Entry 3O8L (X-ray diffraction, 3.20 A resolution); this record covers chain A.

[Chain A]
Protein: 6-phosphofructokinase, muscle type
From: Oryctolagus cuniculus
Notes: EC 2.7.1.11
Reference sequence: P00511 (K6PF_RABIT); residue numbers follow UniProt; this construct covers 1-762
Sequence (762 residues; each row starts with the number of its first residue):
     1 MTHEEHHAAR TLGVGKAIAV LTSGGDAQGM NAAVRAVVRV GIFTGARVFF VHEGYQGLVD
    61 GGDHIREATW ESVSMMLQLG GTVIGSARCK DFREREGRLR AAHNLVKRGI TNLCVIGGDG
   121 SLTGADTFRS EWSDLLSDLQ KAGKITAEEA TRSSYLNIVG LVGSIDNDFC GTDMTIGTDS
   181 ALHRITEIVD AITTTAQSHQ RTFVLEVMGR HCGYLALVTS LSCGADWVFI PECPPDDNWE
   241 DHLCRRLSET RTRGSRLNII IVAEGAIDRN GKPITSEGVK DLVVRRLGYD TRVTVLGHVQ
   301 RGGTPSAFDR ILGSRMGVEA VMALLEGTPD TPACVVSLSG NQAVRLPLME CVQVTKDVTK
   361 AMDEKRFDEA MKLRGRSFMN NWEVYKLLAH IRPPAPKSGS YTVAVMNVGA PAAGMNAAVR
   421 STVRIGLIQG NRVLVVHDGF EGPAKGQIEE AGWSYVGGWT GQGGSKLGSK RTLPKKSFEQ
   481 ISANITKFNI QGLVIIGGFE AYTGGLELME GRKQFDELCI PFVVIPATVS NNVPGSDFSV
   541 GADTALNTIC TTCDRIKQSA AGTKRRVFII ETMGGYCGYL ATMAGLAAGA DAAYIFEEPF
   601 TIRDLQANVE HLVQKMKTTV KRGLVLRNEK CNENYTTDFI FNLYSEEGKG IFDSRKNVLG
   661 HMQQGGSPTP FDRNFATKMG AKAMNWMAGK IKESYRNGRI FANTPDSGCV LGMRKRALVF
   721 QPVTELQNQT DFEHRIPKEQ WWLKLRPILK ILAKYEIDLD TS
Not modelled in the structure: 1-8, 757-762
Residues lining bound ligands:
  - ADP (adenosine-5'-diphosphate): Asp173, Met174, Asp179, Tyr214, Phe308, Leu338, Gly340, Asn341, Ser377, Asn381, Phe538, Asp543, Phe671, Asn674, Lys678
  - ATP (adenosine-5'-triphosphate), molecule 1: Ser23, Gly24, Gly25, Tyr55, Arg88, Cys89, Lys90, Phe92, Arg93, Arg98, Gly117, Gly118, Asp119, Gly120, Ser121, Leu122, Thr123, Gly124, Thr127, Asp166, Asp168, Arg210, Arg301
  - ATP, molecule 2: Asp226, Trp227, Val228, His242, Arg245, Arg246, Glu249, Trp382, Tyr385, Lys386, Ala389, His390, Ile391, Arg392
Swiss-Prot annotation at these positions:
  - region: Ile391 to Tyr401 (Interdomain linker)
  - active site: Asp166 (Proton acceptor)
  - binding site (ATP): Gly25, Arg88, Cys89, Gly118 to Ser121
  - binding site (Mg(2+)): Asp119
  - binding site (substrate): Ser164 to Asp166, Arg201, Met208 to Arg210, Glu264, Arg292, His298 to Arg301
  - binding site (beta-D-fructose 2,6-bisphosphate): Arg471, Thr528 to Asn532, Arg566, Met573 to Gly575, Glu629, Arg655, His661 to Gln664, Arg735
  - modified residue: Thr2 (N-acetylthreonine), Ser133 (Phosphoserine), Ser377 (Phosphoserine), Lys557 (N6-(2-hydroxyisobutyryl)lysine), Ser667 (Phosphoserine)
  - glycosylation: Ser530 (O-linked (GlcNAc) serine)
Reported in the primary citation:
  - binding site for ADP: Tyr214, Phe308, Asn341, Ser377, Asn381, Asp543, Phe671, Lys678, Met713
  - binding site for ATP: Trp227, Val228, His242, Arg246, Tyr385, Lys386, His390, Ile391
  - binding site for phosphate ion: Arg39, Arg420, Arg424
  - disease-associated variants - D543A: decreased binding to ADP (proposed by the authors, not directly observed)

[Summary]
Bound to chain A: ATP and ADP. UniProt lists active-site residue Asp166, 7 ATP-binding residues, Mg2+-binding
residue Asp119 and 13 substrate-binding residues. The paper reports a binding site for ADP at Tyr214, Phe308
and Asn341 among others; D543A reduces binding to ADP.
Chain A is 6-phosphofructokinase, muscle type (Oryctolagus cuniculus); the structure, Structure of
phosphofructokinase from rabbit skeletal muscle, was determined by X-ray diffraction (same publication as 3O8N
and 3O8O).
